Entry 6CNN (electron microscopy, 3.50 A resolution); this record covers chains A and G of the 8 polymer chains in the assembly.

# Chain A
Protein: Intermediate conductance calcium-activated potassium channel protein 4
From: Homo sapiens
UniProt: O15554 (KCNN4_HUMAN); numbering as in UniProt (aligned over 1-427)
Amino-acid sequence (427 residues; numbered 1 to 427; the number before each row is that of its first residue):
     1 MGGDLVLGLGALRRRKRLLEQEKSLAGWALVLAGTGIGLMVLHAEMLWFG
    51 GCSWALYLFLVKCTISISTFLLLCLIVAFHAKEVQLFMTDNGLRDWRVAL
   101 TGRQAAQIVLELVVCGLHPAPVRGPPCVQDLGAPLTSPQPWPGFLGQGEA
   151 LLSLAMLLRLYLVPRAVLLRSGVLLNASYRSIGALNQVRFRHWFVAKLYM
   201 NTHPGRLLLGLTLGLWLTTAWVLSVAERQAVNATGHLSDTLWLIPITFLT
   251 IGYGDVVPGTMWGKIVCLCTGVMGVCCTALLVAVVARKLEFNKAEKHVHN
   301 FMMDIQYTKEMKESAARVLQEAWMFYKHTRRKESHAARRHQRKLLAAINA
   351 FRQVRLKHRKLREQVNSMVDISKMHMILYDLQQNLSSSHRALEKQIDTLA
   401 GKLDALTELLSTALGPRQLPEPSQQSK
Disordered / not traced: 1-8, 124-141, 387-427
Ion coordination: K+ site 1: Thr-250, Ile-251 (shared with 2 residues of chain B; 2 residues of chain C; 2 residues of chain D); K+ site 2: Thr-250 (shared with 1 residue of chain B; 1 residue of chain C; 1 residue of chain D); K+ site 3: Ile-251, Gly-252 (shared with 2 residues of chain B; 2 residues of chain C; 2 residues of chain D); K+ site 4: Gly-252, Tyr-253 (shared with 2 residues of chain B; 2 residues of chain C; 2 residues of chain D)
Curated features (UniProtKB/Swiss-Prot):
  - modified residue: His-358 (Phosphohistidine)
  - natural variant: Val-282 (V282E: In DHS2; V282M: In DHS2), Arg-352 (R352H: In DHS2)
  - mutagenesis: Thr-250 (T250S: Loss of sensitivity to triarylmethanes), Val-275 (V275A: Loss of sensitivity to triarylmethanes)
Reported in the primary citation:
  - conformationally variable residues (helix shift): Val-282

# Chain G
Protein: Calmodulin-1
From: Homo sapiens
UniProt: P0DP23 (CALM1_HUMAN); residues 0-148 here correspond to UniProt positions 1-149 (UniProt number = residue number + 1)
Amino-acid sequence (149 residues; row label = number of the first residue in the row; numbering starts at 0):
     0 MADQLTEEQIAEFKEAFSLFDKDGDGTITTKELGTVMRSLGQNPTEAELQ
    50 DMINEVDADGNGTIDFPEFLTMMARKMKDTDSEEEIREAFRVFDKDGNGY
   100 ISAAELRHVMTNLGEKLTDEEVDEMIREADIDGDGQVNYEEFVQMMTAK
Disordered / not traced: 0-1, 148
Ion coordination: Ca2+ site 1: Asp-20, Asp-22, Asp-24, Thr-26, Glu-31; Ca2+ site 2: Asp-56, Asp-58, Asn-60, Thr-62, Glu-67; Ca2+ site 3: Asp-93, Asp-95, Asn-97, Tyr-99, Glu-104
Curated features (UniProtKB/Swiss-Prot):
  - binding site (Ca(2+)): Asp-20, Asp-22, Asp-24, Thr-26, Glu-31, Asp-56, Asp-58, Asn-60, Thr-62, Glu-67, Asp-93, Asp-95, Asn-97, Tyr-99, Glu-104, Asp-129, Asp-131, Asp-133, Gln-135, Glu-140
  - modified residue: Ala-1 (N-acetylalanine), Lys-21 (N6-acetyllysine), Thr-44 (Phosphothreonine), Ser-81 (Phosphoserine), Lys-94 (N6-acetyllysine), Tyr-99 (Phosphotyrosine), Ser-101 (Phosphoserine), Thr-110 (Phosphothreonine), Lys-115 (N6,N6,N6-trimethyllysine), Tyr-138 (Phosphotyrosine)
  - cross-link: Lys-21 (Glycyl lysine isopeptide (Lys-Gly) (interchain with G-Cter in SUMO2))
Reported in the primary citation:
  - post-translational modification sites: Thr-79 (citing earlier work)

# Chain A / chain G interface
Residue-residue contacts (20; chain A residue first):
  Leu-9(A) / Ala-73(G)  hydrophobic
  Arg-13(A) / Gln-3(G)  hydrogen bond (side chain-backbone)
  Arg-13(A) / Thr-5(G)
  Arg-15(A) / Met-76(G)  hydrogen bond (side chain-backbone)
  Arg-15(A) / Lys-77(G)
  Arg-15(A) / Asp-78(G)  salt bridge
  Lys-16(A) / Glu-7(G)  salt bridge
  Lys-16(A) / Gln-8(G)
  Lys-16(A) / Glu-11(G)  salt bridge
  Asp-90(A) / Lys-77(G)  hydrogen bond (backbone-side chain)
  Ala-177(A) / Phe-12(G)  hydrophobic
  Ala-177(A) / Met-72(G)
  Ser-178(A) / Leu-18(G)
  Arg-180(A) / Met-76(G)  hydrogen bond (side chain-backbone)
  Arg-180(A) / Lys-77(G)
  Ser-181(A) / Met-72(G)
  Ile-182(A) / Leu-39(G)  hydrophobic
  Ala-184(A) / Lys-75(G)
  Leu-185(A) / Phe-19(G)  hydrophobic
  Leu-185(A) / Gln-41(G)  hydrogen bond (backbone-side chain)
Interface residues without a listed pair, chain A (18 interface residues in all): Leu-12, Asn-91, Leu-175, Asn-186, Gln-187, Arg-191
Interface residues without a listed pair, chain G (25 interface residues in all): Leu-4, Ala-15, Val-35, Met-36, Met-51, Leu-69, Thr-79, Ser-81, Glu-83
Interface features reported in the paper:
  - interface residues, chain A: Ser-181(A)

# Overview
18 residues of chain A face 25 of chain G across their interface, with 5 hydrogen bonds and 3 salt bridges.
Polar pairs include Arg-15(A)/Asp-78(G), Lys-16(A)/Glu-7(G) and Lys-16(A)/Glu-11(G). UniProt lists 2
mutagenesis sites on chain A; 20 Ca2+-binding residues on chain G. The paper reports the interface residue
Ser-181(A); a modification site at Thr-79(G).
Chain A is Intermediate conductance calcium-activated potassium channel protein 4 and chain G is Calmodulin-1,
both from Homo sapiens; the structure, Cryo-EM structure of the human SK4/calmodulin channel complex in the
Ca2+ bound state I, was determined by electron microscopy together with 6CNM and 6CNO from the same study.
